Entry 6YWS (electron microscopy, 2.74 A resolution); this record covers chains A and Q of the 45 polymer chains in the assembly.

Chain A:
Molecule: 3464-nt RNA strand
Source organism: Neurospora crassa OR74A
Sequence (3464 nucleotides; row label = number of the first residue in the row; note: 28 numbers in that range are skipped by the numbering (no residue carries them; nothing is unmodelled there); a row labelled like 1655A-1655Z holds insertion residues (1655A, then the next letters in order)):
     1 AAAUGUAAUGGAUAUAAAGCUUAUGUUUAUAUAUAUAGACAUAUAUAAGU
    51 AUAUAAAGAGACUACUACCAAUAGCUACACUAUGUAUUAAGGAGAGUAUA
   101 ACUUAAUUUAUGUUUAUGAUUUUAUCAUACCCCUAAAAAUGACACCGAGG
   151 AGCAAGGGUCGGGUUAGCAUCCUGGUUCGUACACCUUGGUGACCUAGGCU
   201 AGUACCAGGUCCCCCUCUAAGGGACUUGUCCCCCUCUAAGGGACUUGCGU
   251 CGGUCCUAUCCUAGGCCGAAUAGGUGAAUAAAUACUUACGGACGGCCUUG
   301 GUCUGUCCUAGAGGUUAUCAACAUAUGAACUCUUAGAGAAAUUACUUAAU
   351 AAACGAAGUGAAUUGAAAUAUCUUAUUAACUUCAGGAAAAGAAAUCAAAC
   401 GAGAUUCUAUGAUUAGUGUGAACGAAAAUAGAGCAGCCUAUUAAAAUAAG
   451 UAAAAUGGCUUUAAAGCUGUUUGAAUAUUGUGGGGAACCUUCCUCAAAGG
   501 CUAAAUAUAAUACAUGAGUUACAGAGAAAAGUACCGUGAGGGAAAGCUUU
   551 GAAAUAGUAGUUUUAUAAGCAGCUCAAGCAAUAAGAAAGCGAGAGCGUAC
   601 CUUUUGCAUAAUGGGUCACCAAGUUAAUUUUAGAUGCGAGCGAAUUUAUU
   651 UAUGUUUUUACUGAUUAAACAAUAUAAUGAAUCAUAAUUAUUUUUGUAAC
   701 GAGUAUUAGUAUUAAAUCUUAAUUUAAUAUUAGUAUAAGUUUUCAGUAUG
   751 GCGGCUACAUAGCAUAAUCUAUGCAGCCAGCCAAUAAUUGGAUUUCCAAU
   801 CCAAUUUCGGUAAUAAAUAGAUGUGCAUAGUUAAACCGAUCAUUAAAAUA
   851 AUGAAUAGUGUCUAAAGUUAGACCCGAAGCCUGGUGAUCUUACUAUAGUC
   901 AGGACUAUAAAGGUCCGAACGGGUUAUCGUUGCAAAGAUAUCCGAAGAAC
   951 UAUGGUAAGCGAGUGAAAGACAACACUGACUAGGAUAGCUGGUUUUCUGC
  1001 GAAACCUAUAAUAGUAGGCAAUUUAAGUAACAUCUUAGUAGGUACAGAAC
  1051 UUAAUCUCAGACAAGAUGUAGAUUUUCAUACCUAUGUUUAGGUAUGAAAU
  1101 GCAUUUUUUUUUGUAUACAUCGGGGGAUCGUGAAGAUUUUAUCGGUGAGU
  1151 AUGUAGACUCGGAAUGACAAAGAUGAAUCUUGAAUAAUCAGACAUAGAAU
  1201 GAUAAGGUUGUAUGUCAAAAGGGAAACAGCCCAGAACAAGAGUUAAGGUU
  1251 CCAAAAUUAUUAUUAAGUGAAAUAAAGAAAGUUUUUAUAUAAGUCGACAA
  1301 GAAGAUGGGCUUGGAAGCAGCCAUAAUUUAAAGAUCUCGUAACAGAGCAC
  1351 UUGUUAAAUCUUAAAAGCAUCGAAAAUUUAACGGAUCUAAAUAAUAUACC
  1401 GAAACCUUGUCCAUAUGUAACAUUAGUAAUAAUAUGCUAUUAAUGUUAUU
  1451 UGAUGGGGUAGCAGAACGUUGAGUGAAUCUUAGAUUUUUUUUUUAUAACU
  1501 AAAUAUAGAUGAUAACUCAAGUGAGAAUGGUGACAUGAGUAACAAAAAAG
  1551 AGUUUAAGGUACCUAAAAGGUAUCUUAGAGUCUCGCCUAAAGCUUAUGGC
  1601 UACGUCAAGUAACGGCCUCUAAGUUUAUAAUCUGAAGAUUAUGACGAUGA
  1651 GAAAA
1655A-1655Z UAACGCGCAGAAGUGCGCUGCUUUGA
1656A-1656B UA
  1676 CUU
  1687 AUGGUACCAACAUUUAAAAGUGAAAAUUGUGCAGGAAGGAUCAGUAUCCU
  1737 UUCAUUCUUAUGUGGGGGAGUGGACAAAACUGAACAGAGUGUAUCUGAAC
  1787 ACAGAUGAGUCCACACCCCCCCCCAUGUAAUGAAUGAAUGACAAACCGUA
  1837 CCUAGAAUCUGAAACAAGUAAGCUAGUAGAGAAUACGAAGGCGUGAAUGA
  1887 GAUAACAAUCAUAAAGGAACUCGGCAAACUAACUACCGUAACUUAGGGAU
  1937 AAGGAGAGCUCAUUAGUCUCGAUUAAUACGAGUAAAAAGGAAGAAGCAUG
  1987 GAAUAUUGUUGUACGACUGUUUAAUUAAAACAAAGCACUUUGCAAAAAGA
  2037 CGAUAAGUCUAAGUAUUGAGUGUGAUUUCUGCCCGAUGCCGGCUGGUUAA
  2087 CGAAUUUUCUAAAUUGAAAAAAAAUUUGGUUUCAGAGGAACCCCCGGUUA
  2137 AUGGCGGCCUUAGCGUGAGGGUCCUAAGGUAGCGAAAUGCCUUGGCCGUU
  2187 AAAUGCGGUCUUGCAUGAAUGAUGUAACGAUACAACAGCUGUCUCUAUGA
  2237 UUGACUCAGUGAAAUUGGAAUAACUGUGCAGAUACAGUUUACCUCUAGUU
  2287 AGACGAGAAGACCCUAUGCAGCUUUACUGUUACUAAUUAUUGAAUACGAU
  2337 UCUGAAAAUUUCCAGUGUAAAAGGUAAUCGAUAAGAUAUAAUUGAAACAC
  2387 CUUUAUUUUUCUAUCGUAUUAUUAAACCUUAAAUUAAGGAACAAUUGUUA
  2437 GAAGACAGUUUAUGCGGGGCACAGGCCCCAUAAAGAGUAAAUGGGUGUGU
  2487 CUAAAAUUUAUAAAUUUAUGUUUGCAAUUUUUUAUAGUGAUUAUAUAUCA
  2537 AAUCAUCUUUAUGCUAUUCAUAGAGUGUAUUUAUUAUAUUCCUUGGGUAC
  2587 AGUAUAAAAAUUAUAUAUGUAUUAAUUUACAUAUAUUUUUUCUAAGAAAU
  2637 UAGGUAAGAUUUUGUUUAUAGAGAAAUUAGAUGUAAAAAAAAAAUCUUAU
  2687 GAGGGCGGUAUUUAAUAAUCCGCUUCUAAUAUUUUUUUGUAGUUAUUAUU
  2737 AUAAAUUUAAUAAUAAUCAUGUUUAUUACUUAAAAAGCUUAAUGGCUUAA
  2787 UCUUGCCUUACUGUUUGAUUAACAACAAAUCUUACAGUCGCGUAAGCGGG
  2837 GCAUAGGAUCACAAGAUACAAAAAGGAAAGAUCUUGGAUUUUUGGAAAAG
  2887 CUACGCUAGGGAUAACAGGCUAAUUUGCGCAAGAGUGUACAAAAUGAGUG
  2937 CGCGGUUUGGCACCUCGAUGUCGGCUUGACUAAUCCUCAUGGAUGCAGAA
  2987 ACUAUGUAGGGUACGACUGUUCGUCGAUUAAAAAGUUACAUGAGCUGGGU
  3037 UAAAUACGUCGUGAGACAGUAUGGUUUCUAUCUUCUAGAGGGAAUUAGAA
  3087 UAUAAUAAGGAUUAACCUUUGUACGAAAGGAACAUGGGGUACUAUUGUUA
  3137 UACCUAGUUGUAUAACAGUUUUAUUAACCUCUGGUUUACCUGUUGUUUAU
  3187 GUGCCUUAUAUUAAUUUCAUGUGUGAUGCUCCGCAAGGAUAUUACAGGGA
  3237 UGUUACCGUCACUUGAGUAAAUACAAUAGCAUAAGCAUGGCAGGAAAGCU
  3287 AAGUUAGUCAAAAAUAAGUGCUGAAAGCAUAUAGGCACGAAAUUUACCUU
  3337 AAGAUAUUUCUUAAAUAUACGUAAGAAAAUAUUACGUUAAUAGGCUUAGU
  3387 UUGUAAUAAUCUAGAGAUUUUAAGGAACUAAGUACUAAUUUUAUAAAAAA
  3437 CUGAAUGAUUAAUAUAUCUUACAUUUUC
Not modelled in the structure: 1-4, 35-40, 121-309, 646-817, 1084-1089, 1129-1135, 1433-1437, 1655A-1655Z, 1656A-1656B, 1687, 1728-1828, 1959-1963, 2146-2155, 2493-2504, 2525-2528, 2561-2576, 2695-2703, 2738-2743, 2952-2957, 3135-3148, 3194-3231, 3460-3464
Bound ions: Mg2+ site 1 near A105 (its only coordinating residue here); Mg2+ site 2 near A312 (its only coordinating residue here); Mg2+ site 3 near A328 (its only coordinating residue here); Mg2+ site 4 near A335 (its only coordinating residue here); Mg2+ site 5: A335, G336; Mg2+ site 6 near A367 (its only coordinating residue here); Mg2+ site 7 near G411 (its only coordinating residue here); Mg2+ site 8 near A415 (its only coordinating residue here); Mg2+ site 9: A448, A497; Mg2+ site 10: A453, G466; Mg2+ site 11 near A453 (its only coordinating residue here); Mg2+ site 12 near A465 (its only coordinating residue here); 126 more Mg2+ sites not listed; 9 more K+ sites not listed
Ligand contacts:
  - NAD (nicotinamide-adenine-dinucleotide): A2755, G2757, U2758, U2759, U2760
  - spermine (SPM): G1248, U1249, U1250, C1251, A1270, A1271, C1382, G1383, G1384, U1392
From the paper describing this entry:
  - binding site for NAD: A2755, U2759

Chain Q:
Name: KOW domain-containing protein
Source organism: Neurospora crassa OR74A
UniProtKB: Q7RXU7 (Q7RXU7_NEUCR); numbering as in UniProt (aligned over 1-396)
Chain sequence (396 residues; each row starts with the number of its first residue):
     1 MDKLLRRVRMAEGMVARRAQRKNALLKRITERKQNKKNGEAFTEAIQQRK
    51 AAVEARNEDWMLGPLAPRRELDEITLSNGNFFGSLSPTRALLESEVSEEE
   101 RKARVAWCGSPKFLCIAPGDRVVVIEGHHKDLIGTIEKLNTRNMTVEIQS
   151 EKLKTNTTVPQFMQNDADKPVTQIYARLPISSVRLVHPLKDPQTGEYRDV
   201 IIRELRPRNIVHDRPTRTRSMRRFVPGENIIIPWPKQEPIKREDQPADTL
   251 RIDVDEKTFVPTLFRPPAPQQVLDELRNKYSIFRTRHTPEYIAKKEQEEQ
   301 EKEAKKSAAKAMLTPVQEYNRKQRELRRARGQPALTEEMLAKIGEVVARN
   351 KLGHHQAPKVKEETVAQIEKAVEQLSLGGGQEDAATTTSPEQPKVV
Not modelled in the structure: 354-396

Chain A / chain Q interface:
Contacting residue pairs (120):
  A79(A) / Arg-28(Q)  salt bridge to the phosphate
  A90(A) / Met-10(Q)  phosphate contact
  A90(A) / Met-14(Q)  base contact
  G91(A) / Met-14(Q)  phosphate contact
  G91(A) / Arg-17(Q)  salt bridge to the phosphate
  G92(A) / Arg-17(Q)  salt bridge to the phosphate
  G92(A) / Arg-21(Q)  salt bridge to the phosphate
  A93(A) / Arg-18(Q)  hydrogen bond to the base
  A93(A) / Arg-21(Q)  salt bridge to the phosphate
  G94(A) / Arg-18(Q)  hydrogen bond to the base
  A95(A) / Arg-18(Q)  base contact
  A95(A) / Lys-22(Q)  base contact
  A100(A) / Asn-23(Q)  hydrogen bond to the sugar
  A100(A) / Leu-26(Q)  phosphate contact
  A100(A) / Lys-27(Q)  hydrogen bond to the sugar
  A101(A) / Asn-23(Q)  sugar contact
  A101(A) / Leu-26(Q)  phosphate contact
  C102(A) / Ala-19(Q)  sugar contact
  U103(A) / Arg-18(Q)  base contact
  A105(A) / Leu-276(Q)  hydrogen bond to the base
  U111(A) / Arg-214(Q)  hydrogen bond to the base
  G112(A) / Arg-214(Q)  hydrogen bond to the base
  U113(A) / Arg-214(Q)  base contact
  U115(A) / Ile-210(Q)  base contact
  U115(A) / Val-211(Q)  base contact
  U115(A) / His-212(Q)  hydrogen bond to the base
  A116(A) / Phe-113(Q)  base contact
  A116(A) / Pro-207(Q)  hydrogen bond to the sugar
  A116(A) / Arg-208(Q)  phosphate contact
  A116(A) / Asn-209(Q)  hydrogen bond to the phosphate
  A116(A) / Ile-210(Q)  hydrogen bond to the phosphate
  A116(A) / Phe-224(Q)  sugar contact
  U117(A) / Arg-208(Q)  salt bridge to the phosphate
  A310(A) / Asn-209(Q)  hydrogen bond to the base
  A310(A) / Met-221(Q)  sugar contact
  A310(A) / Arg-222(Q)  hydrogen bond to the base
  A310(A) / Trp-234(Q)  phosphate contact
  G311(A) / Ala-117(Q)  base contact
  G311(A) / Arg-219(Q)  hydrogen bond to the base
  G311(A) / Ser-220(Q)  base contact
  G311(A) / Met-221(Q)  hydrogen bond to the base
  G311(A) / Trp-234(Q)  stacking on the base
  G311(A) / Gln-237(Q)  base contact
  A312(A) / Arg-219(Q)  hydrogen bond to the base
  A312(A) / Gln-237(Q)  sugar contact
  A312(A) / Pro-239(Q)  phosphate contact
  G313(A) / Arg-217(Q)  base contact
  G313(A) / Thr-218(Q)  base contact
  G313(A) / Arg-219(Q)  hydrogen bond to the base
  G313(A) / Pro-239(Q)  phosphate contact
  G313(A) / Ile-240(Q)  hydrogen bond to the phosphate
  G314(A) / Thr-216(Q)  base contact
  G314(A) / Arg-217(Q)  base contact
  G314(A) / Ile-240(Q)  phosphate contact
  G314(A) / Arg-242(Q)  salt bridge to the phosphate
  U315(A) / Arg-242(Q)  salt bridge to the phosphate
  U316(A) / Ile-240(Q)  base contact
  C319(A) / Lys-112(Q)  salt bridge to the phosphate
  C319(A) / Leu-114(Q)  hydrogen bond to the base
  C319(A) / Thr-141(Q)  base contact
  C319(A) / Arg-219(Q)  hydrogen bond to the base
  A320(A) / Phe-113(Q)  sugar contact
  A320(A) / His-212(Q)  stacking on the base
  A320(A) / Arg-219(Q)  salt bridge to the phosphate
  A321(A) / Lys-112(Q)  salt bridge to the phosphate
  A321(A) / Arg-214(Q)  base contact
  A328(A) / Arg-277(Q)  phosphate contact
  A329(A) / Glu-12(Q)  hydrogen bond to the base
  A329(A) / Arg-277(Q)  phosphate contact
  A329(A) / Asn-278(Q)  hydrogen bond to the phosphate
  A329(A) / Phe-283(Q)  stacking on the base
  C330(A) / Asn-278(Q)  hydrogen bond to the phosphate
  C330(A) / Ser-281(Q)  hydrogen bond to the phosphate
  C330(A) / Phe-283(Q)  phosphate contact
  U346(A) / Tyr-280(Q)  stacking on the base
  U347(A) / Lys-279(Q)  salt bridge to the phosphate
  U347(A) / Tyr-280(Q)  sugar contact
  U347(A) / Arg-284(Q)  base contact
  U347(A) / His-287(Q)  hydrogen bond to the base
  U347(A) / Thr-288(Q)  hydrogen bond to the base
  U347(A) / Tyr-291(Q)  stacking on the base
  A348(A) / Tyr-291(Q)  hydrogen bond to the phosphate
  A348(A) / Lys-295(Q)  salt bridge to the phosphate
  A349(A) / Tyr-280(Q)  base contact
  A349(A) / Ile-282(Q)  base contact
  U350(A) / Met-10(Q)  base contact
  U439(A) / Arg-324(Q)  salt bridge to the phosphate
  U439(A) / Arg-327(Q)  salt bridge to the phosphate
  U439(A) / Arg-328(Q)  sugar contact
  U439(A) / Gly-331(Q)  hydrogen bond to the base
  U439(A) / Gln-332(Q)  base contact
  A440(A) / Arg-328(Q)  salt bridge to the phosphate
  A443(A) / Arg-328(Q)  base contact
  A444(A) / Arg-321(Q)  salt bridge to the phosphate
  A444(A) / Arg-324(Q)  salt bridge to the phosphate
  A445(A) / Asn-320(Q)  phosphate contact
  A445(A) / Arg-321(Q)  salt bridge to the phosphate
  A445(A) / Arg-324(Q)  salt bridge to the phosphate
  A446(A) / Val-316(Q)  base contact
  A446(A) / Tyr-319(Q)  base contact
  A446(A) / Asn-320(Q)  hydrogen bond to the sugar
  A510(A) / Arg-17(Q)  sugar contact
  A528(A) / Arg-32(Q)  hydrogen bond to the sugar
  A529(A) / Leu-25(Q)  sugar contact
  A529(A) / Ile-29(Q)  base contact
  A529(A) / Arg-32(Q)  salt bridge to the phosphate
  G546(A) / Arg-32(Q)  hydrogen bond to the sugar
  C547(A) / Lys-36(Q)  salt bridge to the phosphate
  U548(A) / Lys-36(Q)  salt bridge to the phosphate
  U548(A) / Gly-39(Q)  phosphate contact
  U548(A) / Phe-42(Q)  stacking on the base
  U548(A) / Thr-43(Q)  sugar contact
  U548(A) / Ile-46(Q)  phosphate contact
  U549(A) / Ile-46(Q)  sugar contact
  U550(A) / Lys-50(Q)  salt bridge to the phosphate
  A1505(A) / Val-53(Q)  sugar contact
  A1505(A) / Arg-56(Q)  salt bridge to the phosphate
  U1506(A) / Val-53(Q)  phosphate contact
  U1506(A) / Arg-56(Q)  salt bridge to the phosphate
  A1507(A) / Arg-49(Q)  salt bridge to the phosphate
Other interface residues (no listed pair), chain A (59 interface residues in all): G96, U99, A317, C322, G327, A530
Other interface residues (no listed pair), chain Q (83 interface residues in all): Val-15, Asn-35, Pro-111, Arg-142, Arg-206, Pro-215, Pro-233, Pro-235, Thr-285, Lys-294, Gln-317, Arg-330

Overview:
The interface between chain A and chain Q involves 59 residues on one side and 83 on the other, with 31
hydrogen bonds, 27 salt bridges and 6 aromatic stacking contacts. Polar contacts include A93(A)/Arg-18(Q),
G94(A)/Arg-18(Q) and A105(A)/Leu-276(Q). Chain A binds spermine and NAD. The paper reports a binding site for
NAD at A2755(A) and U2759(A).
Here chain A is a 3464-nt RNA strand and chain Q is KOW domain-containing protein, both from Neurospora crassa
OR74A. Entry 6YWS (The structure of the large subunit of the mitoribosome from Neurospora crassa) was
determined by electron microscopy (same publication as 6YW5, 6YWE, 6YWV, 6YWX and 6YWY).
